6M4W - chains A and D of the 3 polymer chains in the assembly; structure by X-ray diffraction, 3.11 A resolution.

== Chain A ==
Molecule: chimera of Maltose/maltodextrin-binding periplasmic protein and Peptidyl-prolyl cis-trans isomerase FKBP1A
Organism: Escherichia coli K-12
Notes: EC 5.2.1.8
Reference sequence: chimeric construct of P0AEX9, P62942: residues -369 to -4 from P0AEX9 (MALE_ECOLI) positions 27-392 (UniProt number = residue number + 396); residues 1-32 from P62942 (FKB1A_HUMAN) positions 1-32 (same numbers)
Sequence (405 residues; row label = number of the first residue in the row; numbers below 1 keep their minus sign (Gly-372 is residue -372)):
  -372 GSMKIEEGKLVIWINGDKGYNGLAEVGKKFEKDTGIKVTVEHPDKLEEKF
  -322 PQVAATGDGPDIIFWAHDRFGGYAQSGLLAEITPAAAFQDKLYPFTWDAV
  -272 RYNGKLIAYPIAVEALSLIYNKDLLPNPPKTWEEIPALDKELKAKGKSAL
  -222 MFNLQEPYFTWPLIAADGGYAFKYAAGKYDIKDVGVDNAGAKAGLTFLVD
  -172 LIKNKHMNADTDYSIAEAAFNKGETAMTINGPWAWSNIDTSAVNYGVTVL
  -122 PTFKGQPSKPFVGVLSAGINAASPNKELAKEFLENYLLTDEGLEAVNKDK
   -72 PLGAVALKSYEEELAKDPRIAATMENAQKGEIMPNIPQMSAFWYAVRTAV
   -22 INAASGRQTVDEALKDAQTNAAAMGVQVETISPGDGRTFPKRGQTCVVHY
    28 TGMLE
Disordered / not traced: -372 to -371
Sequence notes: linker (-372 to -370, -3 to 0); engineered mutation Ala-288 (Asp108 in P0AEX9), Ala-287 (Lys109 in P0AEX9), Ala-198 (Glu198 in P0AEX9), Ala-197 (Asn199 in P0AEX9), Ala-131 (Lys265 in P0AEX9)
From the paper describing this entry:
  - binding site for rapamycin immunosuppressant drug: Tyr27

== Chain D ==
Molecule: Peptidyl-prolyl cis-trans isomerase FKBP1A
Organism: Homo sapiens
Notes: EC 5.2.1.8
Reference sequence: P62942 (FKB1A_HUMAN); residue numbers follow UniProt; this construct covers 33-108
Sequence (76 residues; row label = number of the first residue in the row):
    33 DGKKFDSSRDRNKPFKFMLGKQEVIRGWEEGVAQMSVGQRAKLTISPDYA
    83 YGATGHPGIIPPHATLVFDVELLKLE
Disordered / not traced: 33
Residues lining bound ligands: rapamycin immunosuppressant drug (RAP): Phe37, Asp38, Arg43, Phe47, Gln54, Glu55, Val56, Ile57, Trp60, Tyr83, Ile91, Ile92, Phe100
Swiss-Prot annotation at these positions:
  - modified residue: Lys53 (N6-acetyllysine)

== Interface between chain A and chain D ==
Pairs across the interface (120):
  Gln-321(A) with His95(D)
  Tyr-29(A) with Thr76(D)
  Gly2(A) with Thr76(D); Ile77(D); Ser78(D), hydrogen bond (backbone-backbone); Tyr81(D)
  Val3(A) with Gly59(D); Gly63(D); Leu75(D), hydrophobic; Thr76(D); Ile77(D), hydrophobic
  Gln4(A) with Lys74(D); Leu75(D); Thr76(D), hydrogen bond (backbone-backbone)
  Val5(A) with Gly63(D); Gln66(D); Ala73(D), hydrophobic; Lys74(D)
  Glu6(A) with Ala73(D); Lys74(D), hydrogen bond (backbone-backbone)
  Thr7(A) with Gln71(D), hydrogen bond; Arg72(D)
  Ile8(A) with Arg72(D), hydrogen bond (backbone-backbone); Ala73(D); Lys74(D); Asp101(D)
  Ser9(A) with Gln71(D); Arg72(D), hydrogen bond (backbone-backbone)
  Pro10(A) with Gly70(D); Gln71(D)
  Gly11(A) with Ser68(D); Val69(D); Gln71(D)
  Asp12(A) with Ser68(D); Val69(D), hydrogen bond (backbone-backbone)
  Gly13(A) with Ser68(D)
  Thr15(A) with Met67(D); Ser68(D); Val69(D), hydrogen bond (backbone-backbone)
  Phe16(A) with Gln66(D); Met67(D); Ser68(D)
  Pro17(A) with Leu51(D); Val64(D); Met67(D); Leu107(D), hydrophobic
  Lys18(A) with Leu51(D)
  Arg19(A) with Leu51(D); Gly52(D); Lys53(D)
  Gly20(A) with Met50(D); Leu51(D), hydrogen bond (backbone-backbone)
  Gln21(A) with Phe49(D); Met50(D); Leu51(D), hydrogen bond (backbone-backbone); Leu107(D); Glu108(D)
  Thr22(A) with Lys48(D); Phe49(D); Leu107(D); Glu108(D), hydrogen bond (backbone-backbone)
  Cys23(A) with Phe47(D); Lys48(D); Phe49(D), hydrogen bond (backbone-backbone); Leu104(D), hydrophobic; Lys106(D)
  Val24(A) with Pro46(D), hydrophobic; Phe47(D); Lys48(D); Leu104(D); Leu105(D), hydrogen bond (backbone-backbone); Lys106(D), hydrogen bond (backbone-backbone); Glu108(D)
  Val25(A) with Pro46(D); Phe47(D), hydrogen bond (backbone-backbone); Trp60(D), hydrophobic; Glu103(D); Leu104(D), hydrophobic
  His26(A) with Ser40(D); Arg41(D); Lys45(D); Pro46(D); Asp101(D); Val102(D); Glu103(D), hydrogen bond (backbone-backbone); Leu105(D)
  Tyr27(A) with Asp38(D), hydrogen bond; Ser39(D), hydrogen bond (backbone-side chain); Ser40(D), hydrogen bond (backbone-side chain); Arg43(D), hydrogen bond; Phe47(D), hydrophobic; Trp60(D), hydrophobic; Asp101(D); Val102(D), hydrophobic
  Thr28(A) with Lys36(D); Asp38(D); Ser39(D), hydrogen bond; Arg41(D); Val99(D); Phe100(D); Asp101(D), hydrogen bond (backbone-backbone)
  Gly29(A) with Lys35(D); Lys36(D); Phe37(D), hydrogen bond (backbone-backbone); Asp38(D), hydrogen bond (backbone-backbone); Val99(D); Phe100(D)
  Met30(A) with Lys35(D); Lys36(D); Phe37(D); Leu98(D); Val99(D), hydrogen bond (backbone-backbone); Asp101(D)
  Leu31(A) with Gly34(D); Lys35(D), hydrogen bond (backbone-backbone); Phe37(D), hydrophobic; Ala96(D), hydrophobic; Thr97(D); Leu98(D), hydrophobic
  Glu32(A) with Thr97(D), hydrogen bond (backbone-backbone)
Interface residues without a listed pair, chain A (34 interface residues in all): Arg-16, Met1
Interface residues without a listed pair, chain D (55 interface residues in all): Asn44, Glu62, Ala65, Ile92, Pro93

== Summary ==
Chain A and chain D form an interface of 34 and 55 residues respectively; the contacts include 27 hydrogen
bonds. Among the polar pairs are Thr7(A)-Gln71(D), Tyr27(A)-Asp38(D) and Tyr27(A)-Ser39(D). Ligands of chain
D: rapamycin immunosuppressant drug. The paper reports a binding site for rapamycin immunosuppressant drug at
Tyr27(A).
Here chain A is chimera of Maltose/maltodextrin-binding periplasmic protein and Peptidyl-prolyl cis-trans
isomerase FKBP1A (Escherichia coli K-12) and chain D is Peptidyl-prolyl cis-trans isomerase FKBP1A (Homo
sapiens). Entry 6M4W (Crystal structure of MBP fused split FKBP-FRB T2098L mutant in complex with rapamycin)
was determined by X-ray diffraction (same publication as 6M4U).
